2GRQ - chains A and B; structure by X-ray diffraction, 1.70 A resolution.

# Chain A
Protein: Ubiquitin-conjugating enzyme E2 I
Source organism: Homo sapiens
Notes: EC 6.3.2.19
UniProtKB: P63279 (UBE2I_HUMAN); residue numbers follow UniProt; this construct covers 1-158
Chain sequence (161 residues; each row starts with the number of its first residue; numbers below 1 keep their minus sign (Gly-2 is residue -2)):
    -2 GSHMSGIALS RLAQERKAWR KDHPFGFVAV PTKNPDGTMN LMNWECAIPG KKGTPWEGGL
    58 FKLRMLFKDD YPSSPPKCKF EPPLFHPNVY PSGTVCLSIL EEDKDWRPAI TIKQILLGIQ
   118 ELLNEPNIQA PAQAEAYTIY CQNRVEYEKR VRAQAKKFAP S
Disordered / not traced: -2 to 0, 158
Construct notes: cloning artifact (-2 to 0); engineered mutation Ala127 (Asp in P63279)

# Chain B
Protein: Ran GTPase-activating protein 1
Source organism: Homo sapiens
Notes: fragment: C-terminal domain (RESIDUES 419-587)
UniProtKB: P46060 (RGP1_HUMAN); residue numbers follow UniProt; this construct covers 419-587
Chain sequence (170 residues; row label = number of the first residue in the row):
   418 STGEPAPVLS SPPPADVSTF LAFPSPEKLL RLGPKSSVLI AQQTDTSDPE KVVSAFLKVS
   478 SVFKDEATVR MAVQDAVDAL MQKAFNSSSF NSNTFLTRLL VHMGLLKSED KVKAIANLYG
   538 PLMALNHMVQ QDYFPKALAP LLLAFVTKPN SALESCSFAR HSLLQTLYKV
Disordered / not traced: 418-430
Construct notes: cloning artifact (418)

# Chain A / chain B interface
Pairs across the interface (21; chain A residue first):
  Lys74(A) with Glu526(B), salt bridge
  Tyr87(A) with Lys524(B); Ser525(B), hydrogen bond (side chain-backbone); Glu526(B)
  Ser89(A) with Glu526(B), hydrogen bond
  Thr91(A) with Glu526(B), hydrogen bond
  Cys93(A) with Lys524(B)
  Gln126(A) with Lys565(B), hydrogen bond (backbone-side chain)
  Pro128(A) with Leu523(B); Lys524(B); Phe562(B), hydrophobic; Lys565(B)
  Ala131(A) with Phe562(B), hydrophobic
  Tyr134(A) with Ala561(B); Phe562(B), hydrophobic; Lys565(B)
  Thr135(A) with Pro557(B); Leu558(B); Ala561(B)
  Gln139(A) with Pro557(B), hydrogen bond (side chain-backbone); Ala561(B)
Also at the interface, not in a pair above, chain A (17 interface residues in all): Glu98, Ile125, Ala127, Ala129, Gln130, Glu132
Also at the interface, not in a pair above, chain B (10 interface residues in all): Leu517

# In short
17 residues of chain A and 10 residues of chain B are in contact, with 5 hydrogen bonds and 1 salt bridge.
Polar contacts include Lys74(A)-Glu526(B), Tyr87(A)-Ser525(B) and Ser89(A)-Glu526(B).
Here chain A is Ubiquitin-conjugating enzyme E2 I and chain B is Ran GTPase-activating protein 1, both from
Homo sapiens. Entry 2GRQ (Crystal Structure of human RanGAP1-Ubc9-D127A) was determined by X-ray diffraction,
deposited together with 2GRN, 2GRO, 2GRP and 2GRR.
